Entry 2PV2 (X-ray diffraction, 1.30 A resolution); this record covers chains B and E of the 3 polymer chains in the assembly.

== Chain B ==
Molecule: Chaperone surA
Organism: Escherichia coli
Notes: EC 5.2.1.8; fragment: ppic 1
Reference sequence: P0ABZ6 (SURA_ECOLI); residue numbers follow UniProt; this construct covers 172-274
Sequence (103 residues; row label = number of the first residue in the row):
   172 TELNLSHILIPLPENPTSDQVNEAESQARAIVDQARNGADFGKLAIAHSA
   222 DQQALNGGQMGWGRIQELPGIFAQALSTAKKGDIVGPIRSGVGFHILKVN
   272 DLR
From the paper describing this entry:
  - mutagenesis - M231R, L239R: decreased binding to C-peptide (chain E)

== Chain E ==
Molecule: C-peptide
Sequence (12 residues; row label = number of the first residue in the row):
     1 NFTLKFWDIFRK

== Interface between chain B and chain E ==
Residue-residue contacts (17):
  His178(B) - Trp7(E)
  Leu180(B) - Leu4(E)  hydrophobic
  Gln223(B) - Asp8(E)
  Gln224(B) - Arg11(E)
  Met231(B) - Trp7(E)  hydrophobic
  Met231(B) - Arg11(E)
  Trp233(B) - Lys12(E)
  Arg235(B) - Lys12(E)
  Glu238(B) - Phe10(E)
  Leu239(B) - Trp7(E)
  Pro240(B) - Thr3(E)
  Pro240(B) - Trp7(E)
  Phe243(B) - Trp7(E)  hydrophobic
  Ser261(B) - Thr3(E)
  Gly262(B) - Asn1(E)
  Val263(B) - Asn1(E)
  His266(B) - Leu4(E)
Interface residues without a listed pair, chain B (19 interface residues in all): Leu176, Gly232, Ile242, Leu268
The authors on this interface:
  - interface residues, chain B: Arg235(B), Gly262(B)
  - hot spots on chain B (mutagenesis) - L239R: decreased binding to another copy of this molecule
  - interface residues, chain E: Trp7(E)

== Summary ==
The interface between chain B and chain E involves 19 residues on one side and 8 on the other. The paper
reports that M231R and L239R of chain B reduce binding to C-peptide (chain E); interface residues Arg235(B),
Gly262(B) and Trp7(E).
Chain B is Chaperone surA (Escherichia coli) and chain E is C-peptide; the structure, Crystallographic
Structure of SurA first peptidyl-prolyl isomerase domain complexed with peptide NFTLKFWDIFRK, was determined
by X-ray diffraction together with 2PV1 and 2PV3 from the same study.
